2G5P - chains A and B; structure by X-ray diffraction, 2.40 A resolution.

[Chain A (and B)]
Protein: Dipeptidyl peptidase 4
Organism: Homo sapiens
Notes: EC 3.4.14.5; fragment: Dipeptidyl peptidase 4 soluble form; chain B of this document is another copy of the same molecule, construct and numbering; everything in this record applies to it too
UniProt: P27487 (DPP4_HUMAN); numbering as in UniProt (aligned over 39-764)
Amino-acid sequence (726 residues; each row starts with the number of its first residue):
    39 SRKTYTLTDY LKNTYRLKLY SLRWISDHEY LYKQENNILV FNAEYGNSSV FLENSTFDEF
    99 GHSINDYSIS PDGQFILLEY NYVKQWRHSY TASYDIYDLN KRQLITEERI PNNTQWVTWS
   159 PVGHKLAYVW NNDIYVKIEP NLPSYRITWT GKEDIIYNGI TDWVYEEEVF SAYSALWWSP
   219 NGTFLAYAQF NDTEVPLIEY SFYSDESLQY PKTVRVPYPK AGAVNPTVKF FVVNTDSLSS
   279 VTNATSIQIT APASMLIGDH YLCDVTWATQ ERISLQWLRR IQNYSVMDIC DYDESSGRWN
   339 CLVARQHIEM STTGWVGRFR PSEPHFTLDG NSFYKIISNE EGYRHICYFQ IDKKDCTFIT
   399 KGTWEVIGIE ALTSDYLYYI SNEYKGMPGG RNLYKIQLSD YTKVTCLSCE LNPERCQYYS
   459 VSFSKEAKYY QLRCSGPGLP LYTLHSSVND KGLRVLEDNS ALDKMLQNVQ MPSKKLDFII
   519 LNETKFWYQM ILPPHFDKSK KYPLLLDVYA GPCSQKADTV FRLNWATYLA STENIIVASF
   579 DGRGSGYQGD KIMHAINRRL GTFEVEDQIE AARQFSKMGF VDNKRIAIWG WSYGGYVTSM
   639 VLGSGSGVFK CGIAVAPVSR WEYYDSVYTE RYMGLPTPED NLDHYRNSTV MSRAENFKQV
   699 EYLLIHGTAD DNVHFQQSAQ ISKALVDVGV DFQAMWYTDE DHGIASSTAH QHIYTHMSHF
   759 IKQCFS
UniProt features mapped onto this chain:
  - active site (Charge relay system): S630, D708, H740
  - glycosylation (N-linked (GlcNAc...) asparagine): N85, N92, N150, N219, N229, N281, N321, N520, N685
  - mutagenesis: N85 (N85A: Does not inhibit dipeptidyl peptidase activity, interaction with ADA and homodimer formation), N92 (N92A: Does not inhibit dipeptidyl peptidase activity, interaction with ADA and homodimer formation), N150 (N150A: Does not inhibit dipeptidyl peptidase activity, interaction with ADA and homodimer formation), E205 (E205K: Inhibits dipeptidyl peptidase activity), E206 (E206L: Inhibits dipeptidyl peptidase activity), N219 (N219A: Does not inhibit dipeptidyl peptidase activity, interaction with ADA and homodimer formation), N229 (N229A: Does not inhibit dipeptidyl peptidase activity, interaction with ADA and homodimer formation), N281 (N281A: Does not inhibit dipeptidyl peptidase activity, interaction with ADA and homodimer formation), N321 (N321A: Does not inhibit dipeptidyl peptidase activity, interaction with ADA and homodimer formation), N520 (N520A: Does not inhibit dipeptidyl peptidase activity, interaction with ADA and homodimer formation), N685 (N685A: Does not inhibit dipeptidyl peptidase activity, interaction with ADA and homodimer formation), H750 (H750A: Inhibits weakly homodimerization and dipeptidyl peptidase activity ...)
Disulfides: C328-C339, C385-C394, C444-C447, C454-C472, C649-C762
Covalent attachments: cyanopyrrolidine (ADF) linked to S630
Ligand contacts: cyanopyrrolidine (ADF; 4-{[(2R,5S)-5-{[(2S)-2-(aminomethyl)pyrrolidin-1-yl]carbonyl}pyrrolidin-2-yl]methoxy}-3-tert-butylbenzoic acid): R125, H126, E205, E206, S209, F357, Y547, Y631, V656, W659, Y662, Y666, N710, V711, H740

[How chain A and chain B interact]
Contacting residue pairs - 112 pairs, chain A then chain B:
  P234(A) - Y248(B)
  L235(A) - Y248(B)
  I236(A) - P249(B)
  E237(A) - S239(B)
  E237(A) - T251(B)  hydrogen bond
  Y238(A) - S239(B)
  S239(A) - E237(B)
  S239(A) - Y238(B)
  S239(A) - S239(B)
  Y241(A) - F713(B)
  Y241(A) - Q714(B)
  Y241(A) - A717(B)  hydrophobic
  Y241(A) - Q718(B)
  S242(A) - Q718(B)
  S242(A) - K721(B)  hydrogen bond (backbone-side chain)
  D243(A) - Q718(B)
  D243(A) - K721(B)
  E244(A) - R658(B)  salt bridge
  E244(A) - Y661(B)  hydrogen bond (backbone-side chain)
  E244(A) - T687(B)
  E244(A) - M689(B)
  E244(A) - Q718(B)
  L246(A) - Y661(B)
  L246(A) - Q714(B)  hydrogen bond (backbone-side chain)
  Q247(A) - K258(B)
  Q247(A) - A259(B)
  Q247(A) - E660(B)
  Q247(A) - Y661(B)
  Q247(A) - Q714(B)  hydrogen bond (backbone-side chain)
  Y248(A) - P234(B)
  Y248(A) - L235(B)
  Y248(A) - Y256(B)  hydrogen bond (side chain-backbone)
  Y248(A) - P257(B)
  Y248(A) - K258(B)  hydrogen bond (side chain-backbone)
  Y248(A) - A261(B)
  P249(A) - I236(B)
  P249(A) - Q714(B)
  T251(A) - E237(B)  hydrogen bond
  R253(A) - R253(B)
  Y256(A) - Y248(B)  hydrogen bond (backbone-side chain)
  P257(A) - Y248(B)
  K258(A) - Q247(B)
  K258(A) - Y248(B)  hydrogen bond (backbone-side chain)
  A259(A) - Q247(B)
  A261(A) - Y248(B)
  R658(A) - E244(B)  salt bridge
  R658(A) - S245(B)
  E660(A) - Q247(B)
  Y661(A) - E244(B)  hydrogen bond (side chain-backbone)
  Y661(A) - L246(B)
  Y661(A) - Q247(B)
  T687(A) - E244(B)
  M689(A) - E244(B)
  L702(A) - W734(B)  hydrophobic
  F713(A) - Y241(B)
  F713(A) - W734(B)
  Q714(A) - Y241(B)
  Q714(A) - L246(B)  hydrogen bond (side chain-backbone)
  Q714(A) - Q247(B)  hydrogen bond (side chain-backbone)
  Q714(A) - P249(B)
  S716(A) - W734(B)
  A717(A) - Y241(B)  hydrophobic
  A717(A) - T736(B)
  Q718(A) - Y241(B)
  Q718(A) - S242(B)
  Q718(A) - D243(B)
  Q718(A) - E244(B)
  S720(A) - W734(B)  hydrogen bond
  S720(A) - T736(B)
  K721(A) - S242(B)  hydrogen bond (side chain-backbone)
  K721(A) - T736(B)
  K721(A) - D737(B)
  V724(A) - Y735(B)  hydrophobic
  V724(A) - T746(B)
  V724(A) - A747(B)  hydrophobic
  V724(A) - H750(B)
  D725(A) - T746(B)  hydrogen bond
  V728(A) - H750(B)  hydrogen bond (backbone-side chain)
  D729(A) - H750(B)
  D729(A) - H754(B)  salt bridge
  D729(A) - H757(B)  salt bridge
  F730(A) - M733(B)
  F730(A) - H750(B)
  F730(A) - H754(B)
  A732(A) - A732(B)
  A732(A) - M733(B)  hydrophobic
  A732(A) - W734(B)  hydrophobic
  M733(A) - F730(B)
  M733(A) - A732(B)  hydrophobic
  M733(A) - W734(B)
  W734(A) - L702(B)  hydrophobic
  W734(A) - F713(B)
  W734(A) - S716(B)
  W734(A) - S720(B)  hydrogen bond
  W734(A) - A732(B)  hydrophobic
  W734(A) - M733(B)
  W734(A) - W734(B)  hydrophobic
  Y735(A) - V724(B)  hydrophobic
  T736(A) - A717(B)
  T736(A) - S720(B)
  T736(A) - K721(B)
  D737(A) - K721(B)
  T746(A) - V724(B)
  T746(A) - D725(B)  hydrogen bond
  A747(A) - V724(B)  hydrophobic
  H750(A) - V724(B)
  H750(A) - V728(B)  hydrogen bond (side chain-backbone)
  H750(A) - D729(B)
  H750(A) - F730(B)
  H754(A) - D729(B)  salt bridge
  H754(A) - F730(B)
  H757(A) - D729(B)  salt bridge
Interface residues without a listed pair, chain A (53 interface residues in all): S245, L723, Q731
Interface residues without a listed pair, chain B (52 interface residues in all): Q731

[Overview]
53 residues of chain A face 52 of chain B across their interface, with 20 hydrogen bonds and 6 salt bridges.
Among the polar pairs are E244(A)-R658(B), D729(A)-H754(B) and D729(A)-H757(B). Cyanopyrrolidine is covalently
linked to S630(A).
Chain A and chain B are both Dipeptidyl peptidase 4 (Homo sapiens); the structure, Crystal structure of human
dipeptidyl peptidase IV (DPPIV) complexed with cyanopyrrolidine (C5-pro-pro) inhibitor 21ac, was determined by
X-ray diffraction together with 2G5T and 2G63 from the same study.
